PDB entry 6N47 | X-ray diffraction, 2.60 A resolution | chains A and E of the 6 polymer chains in the assembly

== Chain A ==
Name: Tubulin alpha-1B chain
From: Sus scrofa
UniProtKB: Q2XVP4 (TBA1B_PIG); residues 1-450 here = UniProt positions 1-450
Amino-acid sequence (450 residues; row label = number of the first residue in the row):
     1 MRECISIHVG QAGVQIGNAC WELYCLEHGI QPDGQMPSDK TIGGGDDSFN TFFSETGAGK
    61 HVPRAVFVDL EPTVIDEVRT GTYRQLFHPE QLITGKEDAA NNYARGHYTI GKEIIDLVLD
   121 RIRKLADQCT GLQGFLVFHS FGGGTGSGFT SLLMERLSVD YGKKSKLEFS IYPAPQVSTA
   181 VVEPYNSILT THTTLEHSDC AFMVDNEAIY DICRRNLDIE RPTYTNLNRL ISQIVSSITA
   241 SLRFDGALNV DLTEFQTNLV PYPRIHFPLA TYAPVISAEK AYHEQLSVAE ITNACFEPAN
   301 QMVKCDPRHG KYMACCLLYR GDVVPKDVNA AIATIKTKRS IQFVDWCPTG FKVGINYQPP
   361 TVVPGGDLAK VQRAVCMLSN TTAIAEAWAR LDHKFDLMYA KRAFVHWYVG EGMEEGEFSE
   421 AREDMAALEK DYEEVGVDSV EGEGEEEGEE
Disordered / not traced: 438-450
Swiss-Prot annotation at these positions:
  - motif: M1 to C4 (MREC motif)
  - active site: E254
  - binding site (GTP): G10, Q11, A12, Q15, E71, A99, S140, G143, G144, T145, G146, T179, E183, N206, Y224, N228, L252
  - binding site (Mg(2+)): E71
  - modified residue: K40 (N6,N6,N6-trimethyllysine), S48 (Phosphoserine), S232 (Phosphoserine), Y282 (3'-nitrotyrosine), R339 (Omega-N-methylarginine), S439 (Phosphoserine), E443 (5-glutamyl polyglutamate), E445 (5-glutamyl polyglutamate)
  - cross-link (Glycyl lysine isopeptide (Lys-Gly)): K326 (interchain with G-Cter in ubiquitin), K370 (interchain with G-Cter in ubiquitin)
Metal / ion sites: Ca2+: D39, T41, G44, E55
Ligand contacts:
  - GTP (guanosine-5'-triphosphate): G10, Q11, A12, Q15, I16, D69, D98, A99, A100, N101, S140, G142, G143, G144, T145, G146, I171, P173, V177, S178, T179, E183, N206, Y224, L227, N228, I231
  - KB4 (4-(2-chloropyrido[3,2-d]pyrimidin-4-yl)-7-methoxy-3,4-dihydroquinoxalin-2(1H)-one): N101, T179, V181

== Chain E ==
Name: Stathmin-4
From: Rattus norvegicus
UniProtKB: P63043 (STMN4_RAT), isoform P63043-3; residues 5-145 here correspond to UniProt positions 76-216 (UniProt number = residue number + 71)
Amino-acid sequence (143 residues; numbered 3 to 145; the number before each row is that of its first residue):
     3 MADMEVIELN KCTSGQSFEV ILKPPSFDGV PEFNASLPRR RDPSLEEIQK KLEAAEERRK
    63 YQEAELLKHL AEKREHEREV IQKAIEENNN FIKMAKEKLA QKMESNKENR EAHLAAMLER
   123 LQEKDKHAEE VRKNKELKEE ASR
Disordered / not traced: 3-5, 30-42, 143-145
Differences from the reference sequence: expression tag (3-4)
Swiss-Prot annotation at these positions:
  - modified residue: S19 (Phosphoserine)
Metal / ion sites: Ca2+ near D44 (its only coordinating residue here)

== How chain A and chain E interact ==
Pairs across the interface (62; chain A residue first):
  H107(A) - K53(E)  hydrogen bond
  Y108(A) - K53(E)
  Y108(A) - L54(E)  hydrophobic
  Y108(A) - A57(E)  hydrophobic
  Y108(A) - R61(E)
  T109(A) - R61(E)  hydrogen bond
  K112(A) - L54(E)
  K112(A) - E55(E)
  K112(A) - E58(E)  salt bridge
  L152(A) - L54(E)  hydrophobic
  E155(A) - I50(E)
  E155(A) - K53(E)  salt bridge
  R156(A) - L47(E)
  S158(A) - D44(E)  hydrogen bond
  V159(A) - P45(E)
  V159(A) - S46(E)
  E196(A) - D44(E)
  D245(A) - C14(E)  hydrogen bond
  D245(A) - S16(E)
  A247(A) - N12(E)
  A247(A) - S19(E)
  L248(A) - S19(E)
  V324(A) - Q18(E)
  P325(A) - Q18(E)
  P325(A) - F20(E)  hydrophobic
  N329(A) - M6(E)
  N329(A) - V8(E)
  N329(A) - F20(E)
  I332(A) - M6(E)  hydrophobic
  I332(A) - V22(E)  hydrophobic
  K336(A) - M6(E)  hydrogen bond
  K336(A) - L24(E)
  D345(A) - P27(E)
  D345(A) - S28(E)  hydrogen bond (backbone-backbone)
  D345(A) - F29(E)  hydrogen bond (backbone-backbone)
  C347(A) - P27(E)
  P348(A) - K25(E)
  P348(A) - P27(E)
  T349(A) - I23(E)
  T349(A) - L24(E)  hydrogen bond (backbone-backbone)
  T349(A) - K25(E)  hydrogen bond (backbone-backbone)
  G350(A) - V22(E)
  F351(A) - E21(E)
  F351(A) - V22(E)  hydrogen bond (backbone-backbone)
  K352(A) - F20(E)
  K352(A) - E21(E)  salt bridge
  V353(A) - S19(E)
  V353(A) - F20(E)  hydrogen bond (backbone-backbone)
  G354(A) - Q18(E)
  I355(A) - G17(E)
  I355(A) - Q18(E)  hydrogen bond (backbone-backbone)
  N356(A) - S16(E)
  Y357(A) - T15(E)
  Y357(A) - S16(E)  hydrogen bond (backbone-backbone)
  Y357(A) - G17(E)
  Y357(A) - Q18(E)  hydrogen bond
  V409(A) - Q64(E)
  G410(A) - Q64(E)
  E411(A) - R61(E)  hydrogen bond (backbone-side chain)
  G412(A) - A57(E)
  G412(A) - R60(E)  hydrogen bond (backbone-side chain)
  E414(A) - R60(E)  salt bridge
Other interface residues (no listed pair), chain A (39 interface residues in all): H197, V328, A333, W346
Other interface residues (no listed pair), chain E (33 interface residues in all): P26, Q51

== Summary ==
39 residues of chain A and 33 residues of chain E are in contact, with 16 hydrogen bonds and 4 salt bridges.
Polar contacts include K112(A)-E58(E), E155(A)-K53(E) and K352(A)-E21(E). Ligands of chain A: GTP and compound
KB4.
Chain A is Tubulin alpha-1B chain (Sus scrofa) and chain E is Stathmin-4 (Rattus norvegicus); the structure,
The structure of SB-2-204-tubulin complex, was determined by X-ray diffraction.
